PDB entry 6Z7Z | X-ray diffraction, 2.40 A resolution | chains A and B of the 4 polymer chains in the assembly

== Chain A ==
Name: OXI-005 Fab Light chain
From: Mus musculus
Notes: antibody fragment or engineered binder
Sequence (213 residues; numbered 1 to 213; the number before each row is that of its first residue):
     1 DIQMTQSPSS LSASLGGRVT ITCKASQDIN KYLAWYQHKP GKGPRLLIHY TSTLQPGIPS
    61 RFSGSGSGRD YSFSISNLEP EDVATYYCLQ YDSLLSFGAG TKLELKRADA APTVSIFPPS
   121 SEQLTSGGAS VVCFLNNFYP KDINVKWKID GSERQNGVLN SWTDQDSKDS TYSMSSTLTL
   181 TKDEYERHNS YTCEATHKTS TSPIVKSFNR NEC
Unresolved in the structure: 212-213
Disulfides: Cys23-Cys88, Cys133-Cys193

== Chain B ==
Name: OXI-005 Fab Heavy chain
From: Mus musculus
Notes: antibody fragment or engineered binder
Sequence (220 residues; each row starts with the number of its first residue; note: 3 numbers in that range are skipped by the numbering (no residue carries them; nothing is unmodelled there)):
     1 EVQLVESGGG LVKPGGSLKL SCTASGFAFS DYDMSWVRQT PEKRLEWVAF ISNGGYSTYY
    61 PDTVKGRFTI SRDNAENTLY LQM
   84A S
   85B S
   86C L
    87 KSEDTAIYYC ARQGLRYFDY WGLGTTLTVS SAKTTPPSVY PLAPGSAAQT NSMVTLGCLV
   147 KGYFPEPVTV TWNSGSLSSG VHTFPAVLQS DLYTLSSSVT VPSSTWPSET VTCNVAHPAS
   207 STKVDKKIVP RDCG
Unresolved in the structure: 131-136, 217-220
Disulfides: Cys22-Cys96, Cys144-Cys199

== How chain A and chain B interact ==
Pairs across the interface (66; chain A residue first):
  Ala34(A) - Tyr103(B)  hydrophobic
  Tyr36(A) - Tyr103(B)
  Tyr36(A) - Phe104(B)  hydrogen bond (side chain-backbone)
  Tyr36(A) - Trp107(B)
  His38(A) - Gln39(B)
  His38(A) - Tyr95(B)  hydrogen bond
  Lys42(A) - Tyr95(B)
  Gly43(A) - Tyr95(B)
  Gly43(A) - Gly108(B)
  Pro44(A) - Tyr95(B)
  Pro44(A) - Trp107(B)
  Leu46(A) - Tyr103(B)  hydrophobic
  Leu46(A) - Phe104(B)
  Leu46(A) - Asp105(B)
  His49(A) - Tyr103(B)  hydrogen bond
  Tyr87(A) - Lys43(B)  hydrogen bond (side chain-backbone)
  Tyr91(A) - Arg102(B)
  Tyr91(A) - Tyr103(B)
  Asp92(A) - Arg102(B)  hydrogen bond (backbone-side chain)
  Ser93(A) - Arg102(B)
  Leu94(A) - Tyr59(B)
  Leu94(A) - Arg102(B)
  Leu95(A) - Trp47(B)  hydrophobic
  Leu95(A) - Gln99(B)
  Leu95(A) - Arg102(B)
  Leu95(A) - Phe104(B)  hydrophobic
  Phe97(A) - Leu45(B)
  Phe97(A) - Phe104(B)  hydrophobic
  Phe97(A) - Trp107(B)  hydrophobic
  Ser115(A) - Thr141(B)
  Phe117(A) - Leu128(B)
  Phe117(A) - Ala129(B)
  Phe117(A) - Pro130(B)
  Phe117(A) - Thr141(B)
  Pro118(A) - Ala129(B)
  Ser120(A) - Tyr126(B)
  Ser120(A) - Pro127(B)  hydrogen bond (side chain-backbone)
  Glu122(A) - Tyr126(B)
  Glu122(A) - Pro127(B)
  Glu122(A) - Lys212(B)
  Gln123(A) - Tyr126(B)
  Ser126(A) - Tyr126(B)
  Ser130(A) - Leu145(B)
  Ser130(A) - Lys147(B)  hydrogen bond
  Val132(A) - Leu128(B)  hydrophobic
  Val132(A) - Leu145(B)  hydrophobic
  Phe134(A) - Leu128(B)  hydrophobic
  Phe134(A) - Thr141(B)
  Phe134(A) - Leu142(B)
  Phe134(A) - Phe170(B)  hydrophobic
  Phe134(A) - Ser182(B)
  Phe134(A) - Ser183(B)
  Phe134(A) - Ser184(B)
  Asn136(A) - Phe170(B)
  Asn136(A) - Ser184(B)  hydrogen bond
  Asn137(A) - His168(B)  hydrogen bond
  Ser161(A) - Pro171(B)  hydrogen bond (side chain-backbone)
  Trp162(A) - Pro171(B)
  Thr163(A) - Phe170(B)
  Asp166(A) - His168(B)  salt bridge
  Lys168(A) - Ser165(B)  hydrogen bond
  Ser173(A) - His168(B)  hydrogen bond
  Ser173(A) - Phe170(B)
  Met174(A) - Phe170(B)
  Ser175(A) - Phe170(B)
  Thr179(A) - Lys147(B)
Interface residues without a listed pair, chain A (42 interface residues in all): Gln55, Leu89, Ala99, Ile116, Leu159, Thr177
Interface residues without a listed pair, chain B (34 interface residues in all): Val37, Leu109, Gly143, Val173

== Summary ==
42 residues of chain A face 34 of chain B across their interface; the contacts include 12 hydrogen bonds and 1
salt bridge. Among the polar pairs are Asp166(A)-His168(B), Tyr36(A)-Phe104(B) and His38(A)-Tyr95(B).
Here chain A is OXI-005 Fab Light chain and chain B is OXI-005 Fab Heavy chain, both from Mus musculus. Entry
6Z7Z (Porcine insulin in complex with the analytical antibody OXI-005 Fab) was determined by X-ray diffraction
together with 6Z7W, 6Z7X and 6Z7Y from the same study.
